PDB entry 3V7J | X-ray diffraction, 2.25 A resolution | chains A and T of the 3 polymer chains in the assembly

== Chain A ==
Protein: DNA polymerase beta
From: Rattus norvegicus
Notes: EC 2.7.7.7, 4.2.99.-
Reference sequence: P06766 (DPOLB_RAT); residues 4-335 here = UniProt positions 4-335
Sequence (340 residues; each row starts with the number of its first residue; numbers below 1 keep their minus sign (Met-4 is residue -4)):
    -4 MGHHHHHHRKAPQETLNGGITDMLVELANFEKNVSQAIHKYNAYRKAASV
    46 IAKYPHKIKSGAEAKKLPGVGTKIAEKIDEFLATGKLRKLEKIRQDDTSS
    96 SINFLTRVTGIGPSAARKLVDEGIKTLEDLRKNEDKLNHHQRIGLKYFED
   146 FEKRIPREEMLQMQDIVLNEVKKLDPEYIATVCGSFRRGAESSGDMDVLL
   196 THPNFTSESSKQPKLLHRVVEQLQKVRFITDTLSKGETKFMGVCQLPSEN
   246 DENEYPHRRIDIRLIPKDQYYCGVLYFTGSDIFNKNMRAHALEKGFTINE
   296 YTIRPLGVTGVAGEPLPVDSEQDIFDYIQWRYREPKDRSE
Not modelled in the structure: -4 to 8
Construct notes: initiating methionine (-4); expression tag (-3 to 3)
Bound ions: Na+ site 1 near Tyr39 (its only coordinating residue here); Na+ site 2: Ser229, Lys234

== Chain T ==
Molecule: 12-nt DNA strand
Sequence (12 nucleotides; numbered 1 to 12; the number before each row is that of its first residue):
     1 CAAACTCACATA

== Interface between chain A and chain T ==
Contacting residue pairs (19):
  Arg40(A) - DA2(T)  salt bridge to the phosphate
  Ser229(A) - DC7(T)  phosphate contact
  Ser229(A) - DA8(T)  sugar contact
  Lys230(A) - DC7(T)  phosphate contact
  Lys230(A) - DA8(T)  hydrogen bond to the phosphate
  Gly231(A) - DC7(T)  phosphate contact
  Glu232(A) - DC7(T)  hydrogen bond to the phosphate
  Thr233(A) - DT6(T)  phosphate contact
  Thr233(A) - DC7(T)  hydrogen bond to the phosphate
  Lys234(A) - DT6(T)  base contact
  Lys234(A) - DC7(T)  hydrogen bond to the phosphate
  Tyr271(A) - DC1(T)  base contact
  Tyr271(A) - DA2(T)  hydrogen bond to the base
  Asp276(A) - DC1(T)  phosphate contact
  Ile277(A) - DC1(T)  phosphate contact
  Asn279(A) - DC1(T)  hydrogen bond to the base
  Lys280(A) - DC1(T)  phosphate contact
  Arg283(A) - DC1(T)  hydrogen bond to the base
  Tyr296(A) - DC5(T)  sugar contact
Other interface residues (no listed pair), chain A (16 interface residues in all): His134, Leu228
Other interface residues (no listed pair), chain T (7 interface residues in all): DC9

== Overview ==
Chain A and chain T form an interface of 16 and 7 residues respectively; the contacts include 7 hydrogen bonds
and 1 salt bridge. Polar pairs include Tyr271(A)-DA2(T), Asn279(A)-DC1(T) and Arg283(A)-DC1(T). Ser229(A) and
Lys234(A) form the Na+ site 2.
Chain A is DNA polymerase beta (Rattus norvegicus) and chain T is a 12-nt DNA strand; the structure,
Co-crystal structure of Wild Type Rat polymerase beta: Enzyme-DNA binary complex, was determined by X-ray
diffraction.
